PDB entry 9CJ7 | electron microscopy, 3.00 A resolution | chains C and a of the 8 polymer chains in the assembly

# Chain C
Protein: Glycoprotein G1
Source organism: Lassa virus Josiah
UniProt: P08669 (GLYC_LASSJ); residue numbers follow UniProt; this construct covers 1-259
Sequence (259 residues; numbered 1 to 259; the number before each row is that of its first residue):
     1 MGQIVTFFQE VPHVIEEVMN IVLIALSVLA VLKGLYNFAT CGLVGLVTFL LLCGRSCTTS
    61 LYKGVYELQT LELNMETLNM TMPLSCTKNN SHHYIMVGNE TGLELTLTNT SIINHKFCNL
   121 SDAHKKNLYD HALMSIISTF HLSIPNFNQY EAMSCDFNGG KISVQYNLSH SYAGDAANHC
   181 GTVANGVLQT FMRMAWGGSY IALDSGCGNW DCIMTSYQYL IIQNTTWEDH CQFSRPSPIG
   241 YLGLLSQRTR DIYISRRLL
Not modelled in the structure: 1-59, 173-178
Sequence notes: conflict Cys-207 (Arg in P08669)
Curated features (UniProtKB/Swiss-Prot):
  - binding site (Zn(2+)): Cys-57
  - site: Lys-33 (Important for GP-C-mediated membrane fusion), Thr-58, Thr-59 (Cleavage), Leu-259 (Cleavage)
  - lipidation: Gly-2 (N-myristoyl glycine)
  - glycosylation (N-linked (GlcNAc...) asparagine): Asn-79, Asn-89, Asn-99, Asn-109, Asn-119, Asn-167, Asn-224
  - mutagenesis: Gly-54 (G54A: No effect on SSP cleavage), Ser-56 (S56A: Complete loss of SSP cleavage), Thr-58 (T58A: Complete loss of SSP cleavage), Ser-60 (S60A: No effect on SSP cleavage)
Cystine bridges: Cys-86/Cys-231, Cys-118/Cys-155, Cys-180/Cys-212
Covalently attached groups: glycan linked to Asn-79, Asn-109, Asn-119; N-acetylglucosamine (NAG) linked to Asn-89, Asn-99, Asn-167, Asn-224
Reported in the primary citation:
  - post-translational modification sites: Asn-119

# Chain a
Protein: Glycoprotein G2
Source organism: Lassa virus Josiah
UniProt: P08669 (GLYC_LASSJ); numbering as in UniProt (aligned over 260-424)
Sequence (420 residues; numbered 260 to 679; the number before each row is that of its first residue):
   260 GTFTWTLSDS EGKDTPGGYC LTRWMLIEAE LKCFGNTAVA KCNEKHDEEF CDMLRLFDFN
   320 KQAIQRLKAP AQMSIQLINK AVNALINDQL IMKNHLRDIM CIPYCNYSKY WYLNHTTTGR
   380 TSLPKCWLVS NGSYLNETHF SDDIEQQADN MITEMLQKEY MERQGGSGGS GGSGGSGGSE
   440 KAAKAEEAAR KMEELFKKHK IVAVLRANSV EEAIEKAVAV FAGGVHLIEI TFTVPDADTV
   500 IKALSVLKEK GAIIGAGTVT SVEQCRKAVE SGAEFIVSPH LDEEISQFCK EKGVFYMPGV
   560 MTPTELVKAM KLGHDILKLF PGEVVGPEFV KAMKGPFPNV KFVPTGGVDL DNVCEWFDAG
   620 VLAVGVGDAL VEGDPDEVRE KAKEFVEKIR GCTEGSLEHH HHHHGGLNDI FEAQKIEWHE
Not modelled in the structure: 269-275, 421-679
Sequence notes: conflict Pro-329 (Glu in P08669), Cys-360 (Gly in P08669); expression tag (425-679)
Curated features (UniProtKB/Swiss-Prot):
  - glycosylation (N-linked (GlcNAc...) asparagine): Asn-365, Asn-373, Asn-390, Asn-395
Cystine bridges: Cys-279/Cys-292, Cys-301/Cys-310, Cys-364/Cys-385
Covalently attached groups: glycan linked to Asn-365; N-acetylglucosamine (NAG) linked to Asn-373, Asn-390, Asn-395

# Interface between chain C and chain a
Residue-residue contacts (21; chain C residue first):
  Pro-145(C) with Gln-335(a); Lys-339(a)
  Asn-146(C) with Gln-335(a)
  Cys-180(C) with Pro-329(a), hydrophobic
  Gln-189(C) with Gln-335(a)
  Arg-193(C) with Lys-339(a)
  Gly-208(C) with Leu-326(a); Lys-327(a), hydrogen bond (backbone-backbone)
  Asn-209(C) with Lys-327(a)
  Trp-210(C) with Leu-336(a)
  Asp-211(C) with Pro-329(a); Ser-333(a), hydrogen bond; Gln-335(a)
  Gln-247(C) with Asn-338(a); Lys-339(a); Asn-342(a)
  Arg-250(C) with Asn-338(a), hydrogen bond (side chain-backbone); Val-341(a); Asn-342(a), hydrogen bond
  Asp-251(C) with Asn-338(a), hydrogen bond; Lys-339(a), salt bridge
Interface residues without a listed pair, chain C (15 interface residues in all): Ser-143, Gly-181, Cys-212
Interface residues without a listed pair, chain a (11 interface residues in all): Arg-325

# Overview
The interface between chain C and chain a involves 15 residues on one side and 11 on the other; the contacts
include 5 hydrogen bonds and 1 salt bridge. Polar contacts include Asp-251(C)/Lys-339(a),
Asp-211(C)/Ser-333(a) and Arg-250(C)/Asn-338(a). Covalently linked N-acetylglucosamine: at Asn-89(C),
Asn-99(C), Asn-167(C) and Asn-224(C). From the paper: a modification site at Asn-119(C).
Chain C is Glycoprotein G1 and chain a is Glycoprotein G2, both from Lassa virus Josiah; the structure,
Lineage IV Lassa virus glycoprotein (Josiah) in complex with monoclonal antibody 8.9F, was determined by
electron microscopy together with 8TYC, 8TYE, 8VCV, 8VE8, 9CJ8, 9CK7 and 9CK8 from the same study.
